2IGO - chains B and D of the 4 polymer chains in the assembly; structure by X-ray diffraction, 1.95 A resolution.

# Chain B (and D)
Protein: Pyranose oxidase
Organism: Trametes ochracea
Notes: EC 1.1.3.10; chain D of this document is another copy of the same molecule, construct and numbering; everything in this record applies to it too
UniProt: Q7ZA32 (Q7ZA32_TRAOC); residue numbers follow UniProt; this construct covers 1-623
Amino-acid sequence (623 residues; numbered 1 to 623; the number before each row is that of its first residue):
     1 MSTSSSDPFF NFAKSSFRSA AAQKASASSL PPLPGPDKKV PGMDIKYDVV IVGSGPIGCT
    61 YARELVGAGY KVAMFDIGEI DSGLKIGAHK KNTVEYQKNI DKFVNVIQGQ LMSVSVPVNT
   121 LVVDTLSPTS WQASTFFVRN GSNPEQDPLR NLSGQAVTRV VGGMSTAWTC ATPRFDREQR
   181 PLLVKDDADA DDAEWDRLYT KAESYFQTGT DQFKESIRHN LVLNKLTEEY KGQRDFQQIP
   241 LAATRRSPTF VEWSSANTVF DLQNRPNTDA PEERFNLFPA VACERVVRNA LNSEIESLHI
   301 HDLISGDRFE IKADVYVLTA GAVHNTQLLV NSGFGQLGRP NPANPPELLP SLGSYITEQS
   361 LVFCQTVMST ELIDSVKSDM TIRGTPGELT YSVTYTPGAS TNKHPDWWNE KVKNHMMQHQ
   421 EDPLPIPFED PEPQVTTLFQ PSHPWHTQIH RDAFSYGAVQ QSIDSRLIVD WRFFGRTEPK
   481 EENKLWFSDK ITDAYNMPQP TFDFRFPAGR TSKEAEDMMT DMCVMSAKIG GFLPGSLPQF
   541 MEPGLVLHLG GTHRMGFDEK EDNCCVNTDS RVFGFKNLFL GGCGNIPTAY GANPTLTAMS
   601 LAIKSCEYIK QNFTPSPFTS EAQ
Unresolved in the structure: 1-42, 620-623
Differences from the reference sequence: engineered mutation A167 (His in Q7ZA32)
Ligand contacts:
  - FAD (flavin-adenine dinucleotide): V52, G53, S54, G55, P56, I57, G58, F75, D76, I77, G78, I107, L111, T158, R159, V160, G162, G163, M164, S165, A167, W168, T169, C170, A171, V281, A282, C283, T319, A320, G321, H324, L547, H548, G582, C583, N593, P594, T595
  - 2-deoxy-2-fluoro-beta-D-glucopyranose (SHG): T169, A171, L361, Q448, H450, D452, R472, F474, L545, V546, L547, H548, N593
Reported in the primary citation:
  - specificity-determining residues: D452, R472 (proposed by the authors, not directly observed)
  - mutagenesis - H167A: decreased catalytic activity on D-Glc
  - mutagenesis - H548N (46,000-fold): abolished catalytic activity

# Chain B / chain D interface
Contacting residue pairs (20; chain B residue first):
  E516(B) - A527(D)
  E516(B) - G531(D)
  M519(B) - F532(D)  hydrophobic
  T520(B) - V524(D)
  T520(B) - A527(D)
  C523(B) - C523(D)  hydrophobic
  V524(B) - T520(D)
  V524(B) - V524(D)  hydrophobic
  A527(B) - E516(D)
  A527(B) - T520(D)
  G531(B) - E516(D)
  F532(B) - M519(D)  hydrophobic
  F532(B) - P538(D)
  L537(B) - L537(D)  hydrophobic
  L537(B) - P538(D)
  L537(B) - Q539(D)
  P538(B) - F532(D)
  P538(B) - L537(D)
  P538(B) - P538(D)  hydrophobic
  Q539(B) - L537(D)
Interface residues without a listed pair, chain B (12 interface residues in all): G530
Interface residues without a listed pair, chain D (12 interface residues in all): G530

# Overview
The chain B/chain D interface involves 12 residues from each chain. Chain B binds
2-deoxy-2-fluoro-beta-D-glucopyranose and flavin-adenine dinucleotide. The paper reports that H167A of chain B
reduces catalytic activity on D-Glc; specificity determinants D452(B) and R472(B).
Chain B and chain D are both Pyranose oxidase (Trametes ochracea); the structure, Crystal structure of
pyranose 2-oxidase H167A mutant with 2-fluoro-2-deoxy-D-glucose, was determined by X-ray diffraction together
with 2IGK, 2IGM and 2IGN from the same study.
